PDB entry 7PUA | electron microscopy, 3.60 A resolution | chains CA and DD of the 84 polymer chains in the assembly

# Chain CA
Molecule: 9S rRNA
From: Trypanosoma brucei brucei
Sequence (621 nucleotides; each row starts with the number of its first residue):
     1 UAAAUUAUGG UCAAUUGUUA GUAUUCAUAU UAAUUUUUUU AAAUGUUUUA UCAUUUUAUA
    61 AAGGUUUAUU UUUGAAAGAU UUUUUGUAUA AAAUUUUAGG AAUAGUUAAU AAUAAUUUAU
   121 AAUUUUGAUU AGAUUGUUUU GUUAAUGCUA UUAGAUGGGU GUGGAAAAAU AAAAAAAAUA
   181 AUUAAUAUAU AUCAAUAAUA AAUUAAAUUA AUCUAUUAGU CAGAAAUGGA UGCCAGCCGU
   241 UGCGGUAAUU UCUAUGCUUU UAAAUAUUAU ACAAUUAUCA UAUUAAAUUG UUAAGUGCUG
   301 AUUUAACCAA UAAAAAUAUA AAUAAUUUUU AUUUGUUUUU AAACACCAUU AGGUAUAUGC
   361 AAAUAUAAAA UUAUAGUAAU UAUAAAUUAU AUUAUAUUAU AUUUAUUCAU AUAAUUAAUA
   421 GGAUAAUAUU UGUAGUUUUU GAUACCAUGA UAAGGAUUAU AAAUUGAAAG UGUUAAUAUC
   481 AUAAUCAAAA UUUAUUAUUU AUAUUAAAUA UGUAUGUGUA GAUAAAAUAA GAAAUUAAAA
   541 AGGUAUUGUU GCCCACCAAU UUUUAUAAUA AAAAUAACGU GCAGUAAUUA AUAUAUUUAU
   601 AAAAAUAUAU UUUUUUUUUU U
Disordered / not traced: 186-197, 208-215, 274-284, 330-344, 357-401, 533-551, 612-621
Differences from the reference sequence: expression tag (614-621)
Metal / ion sites: Mg2+ site 1 near U65 (its only coordinating residue here); Mg2+ site 2: A68, U94, U95; Mg2+ site 3 near A76 (its only coordinating residue here); Mg2+ site 4 near A128 (its only coordinating residue here)

# Chain DD
Protein: mS51
From: Trypanosoma brucei brucei
UniProtKB: D0A752 (D0A752_TRYB9); numbering as in UniProt (aligned over 18-812)
Chain sequence (812 residues; each row starts with the number of its first residue; X marks 48 residues of unknown identity (built as UNK)):
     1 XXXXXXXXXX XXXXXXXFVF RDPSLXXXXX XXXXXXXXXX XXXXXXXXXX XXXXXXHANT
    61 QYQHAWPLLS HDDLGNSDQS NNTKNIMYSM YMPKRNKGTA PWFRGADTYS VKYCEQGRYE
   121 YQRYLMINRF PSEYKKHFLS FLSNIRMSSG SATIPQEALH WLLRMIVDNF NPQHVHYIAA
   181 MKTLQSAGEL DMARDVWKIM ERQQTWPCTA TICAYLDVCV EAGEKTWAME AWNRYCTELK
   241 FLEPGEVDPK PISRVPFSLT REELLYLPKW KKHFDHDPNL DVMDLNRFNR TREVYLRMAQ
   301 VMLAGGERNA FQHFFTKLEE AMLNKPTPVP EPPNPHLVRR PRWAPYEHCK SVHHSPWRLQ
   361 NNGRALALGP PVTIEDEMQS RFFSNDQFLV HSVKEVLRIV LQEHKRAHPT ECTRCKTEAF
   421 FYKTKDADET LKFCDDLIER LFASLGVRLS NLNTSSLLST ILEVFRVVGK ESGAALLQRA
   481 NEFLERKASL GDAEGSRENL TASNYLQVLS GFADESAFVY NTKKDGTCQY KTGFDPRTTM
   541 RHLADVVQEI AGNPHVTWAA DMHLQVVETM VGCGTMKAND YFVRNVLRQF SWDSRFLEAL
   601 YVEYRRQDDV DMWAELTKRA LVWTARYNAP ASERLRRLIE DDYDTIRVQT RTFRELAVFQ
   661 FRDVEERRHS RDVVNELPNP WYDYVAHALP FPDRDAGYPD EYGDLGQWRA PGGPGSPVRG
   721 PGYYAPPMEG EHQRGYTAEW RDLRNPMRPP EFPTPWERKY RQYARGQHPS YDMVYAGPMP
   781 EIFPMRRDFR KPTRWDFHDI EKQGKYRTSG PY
Disordered / not traced: 1-17, 26-56
Differences from the reference sequence: expression tag (1-17); conflict UNK_26 (Arg in D0A752), UNK_27 (Met in D0A752), UNK_28 (Met in D0A752), 28 further conflict positions vs the reference (D0A752) not listed

# How chain CA and chain DD interact
Residue-residue contacts (47):
  G17(CA) - Asn81(DD)  sugar contact
  G17(CA) - Asn82(DD)  hydrogen bond to the sugar
  G17(CA) - Thr83(DD)  hydrogen bond to the sugar
  U18(CA) - Asn82(DD)  phosphate contact
  U18(CA) - Tyr771(DD)  base contact
  A20(CA) - Pro746(DD)  sugar contact
  A20(CA) - Met747(DD)  base contact
  G21(CA) - Arg744(DD)  phosphate contact
  G21(CA) - Pro746(DD)  phosphate contact
  U22(CA) - Leu705(DD)  sugar contact
  U22(CA) - Tyr723(DD)  hydrogen bond to the phosphate
  U22(CA) - Arg744(DD)  salt bridge to the phosphate
  U22(CA) - Arg807(DD)  salt bridge to the phosphate
  A23(CA) - Lys94(DD)  sugar contact
  U24(CA) - Lys94(DD)  salt bridge to the phosphate
  U30(CA) - Phe783(DD)  base contact
  U30(CA) - Pro784(DD)  base contact
  U31(CA) - Arg787(DD)  salt bridge to the phosphate
  A79(CA) - Ser151(DD)  sugar contact
  A79(CA) - Ala152(DD)  base contact
  U81(CA) - Ser151(DD)  hydrogen bond to the phosphate
  U87(CA) - Lys136(DD)  base contact
  U87(CA) - Arg339(DD)  salt bridge to the phosphate
  U137(CA) - Arg709(DD)  hydrogen bond to the phosphate
  U138(CA) - Gln707(DD)  hydrogen bond to the base
  U138(CA) - Arg709(DD)  hydrogen bond to the phosphate
  U138(CA) - Gly712(DD)  base contact
  U138(CA) - Ser716(DD)  hydrogen bond to the base
  U138(CA) - Val718(DD)  base contact
  G141(CA) - Lys97(DD)  salt bridge to the phosphate
  G141(CA) - Lys805(DD)  phosphate contact
  U142(CA) - Lys97(DD)  salt bridge to the phosphate
  U142(CA) - Lys805(DD)  hydrogen bond to the base
  U143(CA) - Arg787(DD)  salt bridge to the phosphate
  A144(CA) - Lys94(DD)  phosphate contact
  A145(CA) - Arg95(DD)  salt bridge to the phosphate
  U146(CA) - Leu705(DD)  phosphate contact
  U146(CA) - Gly706(DD)  hydrogen bond to the phosphate
  U146(CA) - Gln707(DD)  sugar contact
  U146(CA) - Trp708(DD)  sugar contact
  U146(CA) - Pro721(DD)  base contact
  U146(CA) - Gly722(DD)  base contact
  U146(CA) - Tyr723(DD)  hydrogen bond to the base
  U146(CA) - Tyr724(DD)  stacking on the base
  G147(CA) - Trp708(DD)  phosphate contact
  A321(CA) - Pro727(DD)  base contact
  A321(CA) - Glu729(DD)  phosphate contact
Also at the interface, not in a pair above, chain CA (27 interface residues in all): A32, U80, U84, U140, A320
Also at the interface, not in a pair above, chain DD (40 interface residues in all): Lys135, Tyr346, Asp704, Pro726, Asp772, Arg790, Ser809

# Overview
Chain CA and chain DD form an interface of 27 and 40 residues respectively; the contacts include 11 hydrogen
bonds, 9 salt bridges and 1 aromatic stacking contact. Polar pairs include U138(CA)-Gln707(DD),
U138(CA)-Ser716(DD) and U142(CA)-Lys805(DD). A68(CA), U94(CA) and U95(CA) form the Mg2+ site 2.
Here chain CA is 9S rRNA and chain DD is mS51, both from Trypanosoma brucei brucei. Entry 7PUA (Middle
assembly intermediate of the Trypanosoma brucei mitoribosomal small subunit) was determined by electron
microscopy together with 7PUB from the same study.
